PDB entry 5C4J | X-ray diffraction, 4.00 A resolution | chains B and U of the 13 polymer chains in the assembly

== Chain B ==
Name: DNA-directed RNA polymerase II subunit RPB2
Organism: Saccharomyces cerevisiae (strain ATCC 204508 / S288c)
Notes: EC 2.7.7.6
Reference sequence: P08518 (RPB2_YEAST); residue numbers follow UniProt; this construct covers 1-1224
Sequence (1224 residues; each row starts with the number of its first residue):
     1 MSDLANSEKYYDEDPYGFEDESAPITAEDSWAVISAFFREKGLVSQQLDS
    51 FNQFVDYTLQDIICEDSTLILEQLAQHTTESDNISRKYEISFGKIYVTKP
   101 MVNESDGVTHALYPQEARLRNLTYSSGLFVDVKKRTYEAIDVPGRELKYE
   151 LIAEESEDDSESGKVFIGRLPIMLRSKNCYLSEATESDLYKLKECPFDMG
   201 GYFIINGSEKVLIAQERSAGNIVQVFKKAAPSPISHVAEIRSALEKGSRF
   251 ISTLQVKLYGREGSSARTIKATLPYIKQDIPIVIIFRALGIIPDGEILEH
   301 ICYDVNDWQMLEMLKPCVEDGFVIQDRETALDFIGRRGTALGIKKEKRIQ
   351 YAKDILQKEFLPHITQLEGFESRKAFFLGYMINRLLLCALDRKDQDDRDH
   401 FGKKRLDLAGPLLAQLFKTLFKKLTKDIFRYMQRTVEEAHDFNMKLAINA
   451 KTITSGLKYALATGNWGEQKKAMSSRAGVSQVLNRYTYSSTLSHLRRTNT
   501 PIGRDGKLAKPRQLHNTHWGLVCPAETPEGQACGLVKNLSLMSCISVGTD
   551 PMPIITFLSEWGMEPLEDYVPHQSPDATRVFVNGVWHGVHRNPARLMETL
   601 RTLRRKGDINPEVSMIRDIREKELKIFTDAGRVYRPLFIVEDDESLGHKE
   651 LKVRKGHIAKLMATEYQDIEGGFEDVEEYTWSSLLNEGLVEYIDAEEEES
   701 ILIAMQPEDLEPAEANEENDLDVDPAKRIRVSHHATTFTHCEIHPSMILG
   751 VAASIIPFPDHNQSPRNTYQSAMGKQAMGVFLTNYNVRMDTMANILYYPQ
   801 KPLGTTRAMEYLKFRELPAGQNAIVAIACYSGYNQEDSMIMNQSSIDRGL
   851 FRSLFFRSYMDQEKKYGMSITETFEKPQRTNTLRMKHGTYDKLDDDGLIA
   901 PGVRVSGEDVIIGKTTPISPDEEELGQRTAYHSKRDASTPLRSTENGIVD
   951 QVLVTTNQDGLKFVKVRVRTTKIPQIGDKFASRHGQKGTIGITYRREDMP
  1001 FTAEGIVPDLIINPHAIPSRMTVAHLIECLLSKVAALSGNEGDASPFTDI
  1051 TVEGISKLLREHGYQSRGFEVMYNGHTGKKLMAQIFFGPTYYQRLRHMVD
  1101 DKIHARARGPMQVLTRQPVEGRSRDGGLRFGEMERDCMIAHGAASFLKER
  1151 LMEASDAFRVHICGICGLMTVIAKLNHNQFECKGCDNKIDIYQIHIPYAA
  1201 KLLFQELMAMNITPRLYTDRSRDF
Unresolved in the structure: 1-19, 155-160, 335-348, 669-677, 685, 715-725, 731-734, 926-928
Bound ions: Zn2+ near Cys1163 (its only coordinating residue here)
From the paper describing this entry:
  - binding site for Template strand DNA (chain U): Tyr459, Thr463, Met868
  - binding site for Non-template strand DNA: Lys471, Gly867, Met868
  - conformationally variable residues (loop rearrangement): Pro501 to Lys510

== Chain U ==
Molecule: Template strand DNA
Sequence (53 nucleotides; each row starts with the number of its first residue):
     1 CCTACCGATAAGCAGACGATCCTCTCGAACCACGGACTCTTTATATACAA
    51 GCG
Unresolved in the structure: 1, 40-53

== How chain B and chain U interact ==
Pairs across the interface (23):
  Lys210(B) - DG27(U)  phosphate contact
  Arg430(B) - DA32(U)  salt bridge to the phosphate
  Arg434(B) - DC33(U)  salt bridge to the phosphate
  Tyr459(B) - DA28(U)  phosphate contact
  Tyr459(B) - DA29(U)  phosphate contact
  Ala462(B) - DG27(U)  sugar contact
  Ala462(B) - DA28(U)  phosphate contact
  Gln469(B) - DC30(U)  hydrogen bond to the phosphate
  Lys470(B) - DA28(U)  hydrogen bond to the phosphate
  Lys470(B) - DA29(U)  base contact
  Thr791(B) - DC26(U)  phosphate contact
  Arg857(B) - DT25(U)  salt bridge to the phosphate
  Arg942(B) - DC24(U)  salt bridge to the phosphate
  Arg942(B) - DT25(U)  salt bridge to the phosphate
  Gly1121(B) - DT23(U)  phosphate contact
  Arg1122(B) - DT23(U)  hydrogen bond to the phosphate
  Arg1122(B) - DC24(U)  salt bridge to the phosphate
  Ser1123(B) - DC24(U)  hydrogen bond to the phosphate
  Leu1128(B) - DC22(U)  phosphate contact
  Arg1129(B) - DC21(U)  salt bridge to the phosphate
  Arg1129(B) - DC22(U)  hydrogen bond to the phosphate
  Gly1131(B) - DC21(U)  phosphate contact
  Glu1132(B) - DC21(U)  phosphate contact
Interface residues without a listed pair, chain B (26 interface residues in all): Ile205, Ser208, Ser455, Thr463, Met792, Met860, Met868, Gly1127, Met1133
Interface residues without a listed pair, chain U (14 interface residues in all): DT20, DT38

== Overview ==
26 residues of chain B and 14 residues of chain U are in contact; the contacts include 5 hydrogen bonds and 7
salt bridges. Polar pairs include Gln469(B)-DC30(U), Lys470(B)-DA28(U) and Arg1122(B)-DT23(U). From the paper:
a binding site for Template strand DNA (chain U) at Tyr459(B), Thr463(B) and Met868(B); a binding site for
Non-template strand DNA at Lys471(B), Gly867(B) and Met868(B).
Chain B is DNA-directed RNA polymerase II subunit RPB2 (Saccharomyces cerevisiae (strain ATCC 204508 / S288c))
and chain U is Template strand DNA; the structure, Crystal structure of a transcribing RNA Polymerase II
complex reveals a complete transcription bubble, was determined by X-ray diffraction (same publication as
5C3E, 5C44, 5C4A and 5C4X).
